5VWR - chain A; structure by X-ray diffraction, 1.72 A resolution.

Chain A:
Protein: Aspartate aminotransferase
From: Escherichia coli (strain K12)
Notes: EC 2.6.1.1
UniProt: P00509 (AAT_ECOLI); residues 13-408 here correspond to UniProt positions 1-396 (UniProt number = residue number - 12)
Amino-acid sequence (396 residues; each row starts with the number of its first residue):
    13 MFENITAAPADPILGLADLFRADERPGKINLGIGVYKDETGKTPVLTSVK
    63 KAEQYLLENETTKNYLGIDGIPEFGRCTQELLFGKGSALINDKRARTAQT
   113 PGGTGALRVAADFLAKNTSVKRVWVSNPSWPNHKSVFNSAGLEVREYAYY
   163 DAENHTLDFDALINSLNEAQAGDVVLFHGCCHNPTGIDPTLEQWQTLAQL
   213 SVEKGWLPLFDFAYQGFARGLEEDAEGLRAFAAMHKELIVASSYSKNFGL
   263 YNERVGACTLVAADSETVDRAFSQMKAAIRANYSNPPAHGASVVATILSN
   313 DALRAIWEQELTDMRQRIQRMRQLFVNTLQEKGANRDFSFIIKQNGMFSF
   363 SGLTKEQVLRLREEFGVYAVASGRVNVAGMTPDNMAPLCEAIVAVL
Residues lining bound ligands: PL6 ((E)-N-({3-hydroxy-2-methyl-5-[(phosphonooxy)methyl]pyridin-4-yl}methylidene)-L-glutamic acid): Ile25, Leu26, Ile45, Gly46, Tyr77, Gly114, Gly115, Thr116, Leu119, Trp142, His145, His190, Asn195, Asp223, Ala225, Tyr226, Ser255, Ser257, Lys258, Arg266, Arg292, Ser296, Phe360, Arg386
Swiss-Prot annotation at these positions:
  - binding site (L-aspartate): Gly46, Trp142, Asn195, Arg386
  - modified residue: Lys258 (N6-(pyridoxal phosphate)lysine)
Reported in the primary citation:
  - binding site for PL6: Thr116, Lys258, Arg266, Arg386

Overview:
Chain A binds compound PL6. From UniProt: 4 L-aspartate-binding residues. From the paper: a binding site for
PL6 at Thr116, Lys258 and Arg266 among others.
Chain A is Aspartate aminotransferase (Escherichia coli (strain K12)); the structure, E.coli Aspartate
aminotransferase-(1R,3S,4S)-3-amino-4-fluorocyclopentane-1-carboxylic acid (FCP)-alpha-ketoglutarate, was
determined by X-ray diffraction together with 5VWQ from the same study.
